Entry 9ML3 (electron microscopy, 2.90 A resolution); this record covers chains A and E of the 7 polymer chains in the assembly.

# Chain A
Molecule: Major capsid protein L1
Organism: Human papillomavirus 16
Reference sequence: A0A451ER69 (A0A451ER69_HPV16); aligned to UniProt positions 35-488 over residues 35-488
Amino-acid sequence (426 residues; numbered 34 to 488; 29 numbers in that range are skipped by the numbering (no residue carries them; nothing is unmodelled there); the number before each row is that of its first residue):
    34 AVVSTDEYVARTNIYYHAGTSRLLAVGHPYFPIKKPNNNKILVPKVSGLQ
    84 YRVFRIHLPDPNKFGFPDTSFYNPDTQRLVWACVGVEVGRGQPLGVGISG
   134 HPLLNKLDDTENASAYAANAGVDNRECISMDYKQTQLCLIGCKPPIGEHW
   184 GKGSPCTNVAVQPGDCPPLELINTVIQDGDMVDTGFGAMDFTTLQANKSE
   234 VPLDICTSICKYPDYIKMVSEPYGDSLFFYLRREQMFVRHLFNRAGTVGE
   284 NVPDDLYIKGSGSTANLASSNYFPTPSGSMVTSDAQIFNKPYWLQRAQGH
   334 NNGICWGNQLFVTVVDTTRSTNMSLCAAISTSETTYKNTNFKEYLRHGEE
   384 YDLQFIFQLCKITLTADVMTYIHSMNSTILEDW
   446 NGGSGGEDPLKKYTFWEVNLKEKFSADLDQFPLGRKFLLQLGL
Not modelled in the structure: 70, 150-152, 188-193, 446-452, 486-488
Construct notes: expression tag (34); conflict Gln-195 (Asn in A0A451ER69), Gly-447 (Phe418 in A0A451ER69), Ser-449 (Pro424 in A0A451ER69), Leu-486 (Ala in A0A451ER69)

# Chain E
Molecule: Major capsid protein L1
Organism: Human papillomavirus 16
Reference sequence: A0A451ER69 (A0A451ER69_HPV16); aligned to UniProt positions 35-488 over residues 35-488
Amino-acid sequence (426 residues; row label = number of the first residue in the row; note: 29 numbers in that range are skipped by the numbering (no residue carries them; nothing is unmodelled there)):
    34 AVVSTDEYVARTNIYYHAGTSRLLAVGHPYFPIKKPNNNKILVPKVSGLQ
    84 YRVFRIHLPDPNKFGFPDTSFYNPDTQRLVWACVGVEVGRGQPLGVGISG
   134 HPLLNKLDDTENASAYAANAGVDNRECISMDYKQTQLCLIGCKPPIGEHW
   184 GKGSPCTNVAVQPGDCPPLELINTVIQDGDMVDTGFGAMDFTTLQANKSE
   234 VPLDICTSICKYPDYIKMVSEPYGDSLFFYLRREQMFVRHLFNRAGTVGE
   284 NVPDDLYIKGSGSTANLASSNYFPTPSGSMVTSDAQIFNKPYWLQRAQGH
   334 NNGICWGNQLFVTVVDTTRSTNMSLCAAISTSETTYKNTNFKEYLRHGEE
   384 YDLQFIFQLCKITLTADVMTYIHSMNSTILEDWN
   447 GGSGGEDPLKKYTFWEVNLKEKFSADLDQFPLGRKFLLQLGL
Not modelled in the structure: 70, 189-193, 447-451, 487-488
Construct notes: expression tag (34); conflict Gln-195 (Asn in A0A451ER69), Gly-447 (Phe418 in A0A451ER69), Ser-449 (Pro424 in A0A451ER69), Leu-486 (Ala in A0A451ER69)

# How chain A and chain E interact
Pairs across the interface - 156 pairs, chain A then chain E:
  Ala-34(A) / Gln-475(E)
  Val-35(A) / Gln-475(E)  hydrogen bond (backbone-side chain)
  Asn-138(A) / Tyr-369(E)
  Asn-138(A) / Glu-376(E)  hydrogen bond
  Thr-143(A) / Cys-160(E)
  Thr-143(A) / Ile-161(E)
  Thr-143(A) / Ser-162(E)  hydrogen bond
  Glu-144(A) / Arg-272(E)  salt bridge
  Glu-144(A) / His-273(E)
  Glu-144(A) / Phe-275(E)
  Asn-145(A) / Lys-139(E)  hydrogen bond
  Asn-145(A) / Asp-142(E)  hydrogen bond
  Asn-145(A) / Phe-275(E)
  Ala-146(A) / Lys-139(E)  hydrogen bond (backbone-side chain)
  Ser-147(A) / Ala-148(E)
  Ser-147(A) / Tyr-149(E)
  Ser-147(A) / Ala-150(E)
  Ser-147(A) / Glu-159(E)
  Ala-148(A) / Glu-159(E)
  Tyr-149(A) / Pro-135(E)  hydrogen bond (side chain-backbone)
  Tyr-149(A) / Leu-136(E)
  Tyr-149(A) / Arg-158(E)
  Tyr-149(A) / Glu-159(E)
  Tyr-149(A) / Cys-160(E)
  Gly-154(A) / Asn-371(E)  hydrogen bond (backbone-side chain)
  Val-155(A) / Tyr-369(E)
  Val-155(A) / Lys-370(E)
  Val-155(A) / Asn-371(E)  hydrogen bond (backbone-side chain)
  Asp-156(A) / Tyr-369(E)
  Asn-157(A) / Asn-371(E)  hydrogen bond
  Arg-158(A) / Tyr-369(E)
  Lys-166(A) / Pro-126(E)
  Lys-166(A) / Leu-127(E)  hydrogen bond (side chain-backbone)
  Glu-181(A) / Gly-124(E)
  Glu-181(A) / Gln-125(E)
  Glu-181(A) / Glu-383(E)
  Trp-183(A) / Leu-57(E)  hydrophobic
  Trp-183(A) / Val-59(E)  hydrophobic
  Trp-183(A) / Gln-125(E)  hydrogen bond
  Trp-183(A) / Met-356(E)
  Trp-183(A) / Gly-381(E)
  Pro-196(A) / Ile-362(E)
  Pro-196(A) / Lys-375(E)
  Gly-197(A) / Ala-360(E)
  Gly-197(A) / Ala-361(E)
  Gly-197(A) / Lys-375(E)
  Gly-197(A) / Tyr-377(E)  hydrogen bond (backbone-side chain)
  Asp-198(A) / Ala-360(E)
  Asp-198(A) / Tyr-377(E)
  Cys-199(A) / Leu-358(E)  hydrophobic
  Cys-199(A) / Tyr-377(E)
  Cys-199(A) / Arg-379(E)  hydrogen bond
  Leu-202(A) / Val-59(E)  hydrophobic
  Leu-202(A) / Met-356(E)  hydrophobic
  Leu-204(A) / Arg-55(E)
  Leu-204(A) / Leu-57(E)  hydrophobic
  Asp-216(A) / Pro-126(E)
  Phe-219(A) / Thr-354(E)
  Gly-220(A) / Thr-354(E)
  Met-222(A) / Met-356(E)  hydrophobic
  Met-222(A) / Leu-358(E)  hydrophobic
  Leu-227(A) / Leu-358(E)
  Leu-227(A) / Cys-359(E)  hydrogen bond (backbone-backbone)
  Gln-228(A) / Ser-357(E)  hydrogen bond (side chain-backbone)
  Gln-228(A) / Cys-359(E)
  Ala-229(A) / Cys-359(E)
  Ala-229(A) / Ala-361(E)  hydrophobic
  Asn-230(A) / Cys-359(E)
  Asn-230(A) / Tyr-369(E)
  Asn-230(A) / Phe-374(E)
  Asn-230(A) / Glu-376(E)
  Glu-233(A) / Glu-376(E)
  Tyr-245(A) / Gly-124(E)
  Tyr-245(A) / Pro-126(E)  hydrophobic
  Asp-247(A) / Arg-55(E)  salt bridge
  Ile-249(A) / Asn-322(E)
  Ile-249(A) / Asp-385(E)
  Val-252(A) / Pro-477(E)  hydrophobic
  Val-252(A) / Arg-480(E)
  Arg-265(A) / Ser-316(E)
  Arg-266(A) / Asp-317(E)  salt bridge
  Glu-267(A) / Leu-127(E)
  Glu-267(A) / Thr-315(E)  hydrogen bond (backbone-side chain)
  Glu-267(A) / Ser-316(E)  hydrogen bond (backbone-backbone)
  Gln-268(A) / Met-313(E)
  Gln-268(A) / Val-314(E)
  Met-269(A) / Val-129(E)
  Met-269(A) / Met-313(E)
  Met-269(A) / Val-314(E)  hydrogen bond (backbone-backbone)
  Phe-270(A) / Ser-312(E)
  Phe-270(A) / Met-313(E)  hydrophobic
  Val-271(A) / Val-129(E)  hydrophobic
  Val-271(A) / Asp-164(E)
  Val-271(A) / Arg-272(E)  hydrogen bond (backbone-side chain)
  Arg-272(A) / Arg-272(E)  hydrogen bond (backbone-side chain)
  Leu-274(A) / Ile-131(E)  hydrophobic
  Leu-274(A) / Ser-162(E)
  Leu-274(A) / Met-163(E)  hydrophobic
  Arg-277(A) / Ser-357(E)
  Ala-278(A) / Asn-371(E)
  Gly-279(A) / Phe-374(E)
  Gly-279(A) / Glu-376(E)
  Thr-280(A) / Asn-371(E)
  Thr-280(A) / Thr-372(E)
  Thr-280(A) / Phe-374(E)  hydrogen bond (backbone-backbone)
  Thr-280(A) / Lys-375(E)
  Thr-280(A) / Glu-376(E)  hydrogen bond (backbone-backbone)
  Gly-282(A) / Glu-376(E)  hydrogen bond (backbone-backbone)
  Gly-282(A) / Tyr-377(E)
  Glu-283(A) / His-61(E)  salt bridge
  Glu-283(A) / Ile-66(E)
  Glu-283(A) / Tyr-377(E)
  Glu-283(A) / Arg-379(E)  salt bridge
  Val-285(A) / Phe-64(E)  hydrophobic
  Pro-286(A) / Phe-64(E)
  Asp-288(A) / Lys-231(E)  hydrogen bond (backbone-side chain)
  Leu-289(A) / Phe-64(E)  hydrophobic
  Leu-289(A) / His-134(E)
  Leu-289(A) / Lys-231(E)
  Leu-289(A) / Cys-239(E)  hydrogen bond (backbone-side chain)
  Leu-289(A) / Thr-240(E)
  Tyr-290(A) / His-134(E)
  Tyr-290(A) / Leu-136(E)  hydrophobic
  Tyr-290(A) / Lys-231(E)
  Ile-291(A) / Arg-158(E)  hydrogen bond (backbone-side chain)
  Ile-291(A) / Ala-229(E)
  Ile-291(A) / Asn-230(E)
  Gly-293(A) / Asp-156(E)
  Gly-293(A) / Arg-158(E)
  Ser-294(A) / Asp-156(E)
  Thr-297(A) / Leu-136(E)
  Thr-297(A) / Asp-156(E)  hydrogen bond
  Leu-300(A) / Pro-135(E)  hydrophobic
  Leu-300(A) / Leu-136(E)  hydrophobic
  Ala-301(A) / Pro-135(E)
  Ala-301(A) / Cys-160(E)  hydrophobic
  Ser-302(A) / Cys-160(E)
  Ser-303(A) / Tyr-63(E)
  Ser-303(A) / Leu-236(E)
  Asn-304(A) / Glu-376(E)
  Tyr-305(A) / Tyr-63(E)
  Tyr-305(A) / Ile-131(E)  hydrophobic
  Tyr-305(A) / Gly-133(E)
  Tyr-305(A) / His-134(E)  hydrogen bond (side chain-backbone)
  Tyr-305(A) / Pro-135(E)
  Tyr-305(A) / Cys-160(E)  hydrogen bond
  Tyr-305(A) / Ser-162(E)
  Pro-307(A) / Val-129(E)
  Pro-307(A) / Ile-131(E)  hydrophobic
  Ser-312(A) / Met-313(E)
  Arg-329(A) / Leu-484(E)
  Gln-331(A) / Arg-480(E)  hydrogen bond (backbone-side chain)
  Gly-332(A) / Arg-480(E)
  His-333(A) / Asp-474(E)  hydrogen bond (side chain-backbone)
  His-333(A) / Gln-475(E)
  His-333(A) / Arg-480(E)
Other interface residues (no listed pair), chain A (84 interface residues in all): Pro-200, Asn-206, Gly-218, Ala-221, Ser-232, Ser-253, Asn-276, Val-281, Asn-284, Lys-292, Phe-306
Other interface residues (no listed pair), chain E (76 interface residues in all): Gly-122, Arg-123, Gly-128, Ser-132, Leu-378

# Overview
Chain A and chain E form an interface of 84 and 76 residues respectively; the contacts include 32 hydrogen
bonds and 5 salt bridges. Among the polar pairs are Glu-144(A)/Arg-272(E), Asp-247(A)/Arg-55(E) and
Arg-266(A)/Asp-317(E).
Both chains are Major capsid protein L1 (Human papillomavirus 16). Entry 9ML3 (B25M05 Fab bound to HPV16 L1
pentamer) was determined by electron microscopy together with 9ML1 from the same study.
